PDB entry 9PB9 | electron microscopy, 3.45 A resolution | chains H and I of the 12 polymer chains in the assembly

[Chain H]
Name: Syntaxin-1A
From: Rattus norvegicus
UniProtKB: P32851 (STX1A_RAT); residue numbers follow UniProt; this construct covers 1-267
Chain sequence (267 residues; row label = number of the first residue in the row):
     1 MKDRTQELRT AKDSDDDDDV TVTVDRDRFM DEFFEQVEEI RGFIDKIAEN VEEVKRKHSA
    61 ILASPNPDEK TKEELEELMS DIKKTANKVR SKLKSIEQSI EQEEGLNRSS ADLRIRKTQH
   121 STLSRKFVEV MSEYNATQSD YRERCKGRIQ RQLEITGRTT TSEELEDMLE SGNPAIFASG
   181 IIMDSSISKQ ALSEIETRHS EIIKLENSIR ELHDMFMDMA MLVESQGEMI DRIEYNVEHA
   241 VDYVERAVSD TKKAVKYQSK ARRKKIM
Disordered / not traced: 1-177, 260-267
Curated features (UniProtKB/Swiss-Prot):
  - site: Lys253, Ala254 (Microbial infection: Cleavage)
  - modified residue (Phosphoserine): Ser14, Ser64, Ser95, Ser188
  - cross-link (Glycyl lysine isopeptide (Lys-Gly)): Lys252 (interchain with G-Cter in SUMO), Lys253 (interchain with G-Cter in SUMO), Lys256 (interchain with G-Cter in SUMO)

[Chain I]
Name: Synaptosomal-associated protein 25
From: Rattus norvegicus
UniProtKB: P60881 (SNP25_RAT); residues 1-206 here = UniProt positions 1-206
Chain sequence (222 residues; row label = number of the first residue in the row; numbers below 1 keep their minus sign (Met-15 is residue -15)):
   -15 MGSSHHHHHH SQDPNSMAED ADMRNELEEM QRRADQLADE SLESTRRMLQ LVEESKDAGI
    45 RTLVMLDEQG EQLERIEEGM DQINKDMKEA EKNLTDLGKF AGLAVAPANK LKSSDAYKKA
   105 WGNNQDGVVA SQPARVVDER EQMAISGGFI RRVTNDAREN EMDENLEQVS GIIGNLRHMA
   165 LDMGNEIDTQ NRQIDRIMEK ADSNKTRIDE ANQRATKMLG SG
Disordered / not traced: -15 to 0, 83-129, 205-206
Sequence notes: expression tag (-15 to 0); conflict Ala85 (Cys in P60881), Ala88 (Cys in P60881), Ala90 (Cys in P60881), Ala92 (Cys in P60881)
Curated features (UniProtKB/Swiss-Prot):
  - region: Gly111 to Val120 (Interaction with ZDHHC13 and ZDHHC17)
  - site ((Microbial infection) Cleavage): Arg180, Ile181, Gln197, Arg198
  - modified residue: Thr138 (Phosphothreonine), Ser154 (Phosphoserine), Ser187 (Phosphoserine)
  - mutagenesis: Val113 (V113A: Inhibits interaction with ZDHHC13 and ZDHHC17), Gln116 (Q116A: Inhibits interaction with ZDHHC13 and ZDHHC17), Pro117 (P117A: Inhibits interaction with ZDHHC13 and ZDHHC17)

[How chain H and chain I interact]
Contacting residue pairs - 32 pairs, chain H then chain I:
  Gln190(H) with Leu11(I); Gln15(I)
  Leu192(H) with Met14(I), hydrophobic; Gln15(I)
  Glu194(H) with Val137(I)
  Ile195(H) with Val137(I)
  Glu196(H) with Ala18(I); Thr138(I)
  His199(H) with Glu143(I), salt bridge
  Ser200(H) with Leu21(I)
  Ile202(H) with Ser28(I)
  Leu205(H) with Met32(I)
  Glu206(H) with Ser28(I); Arg31(I), salt bridge; Met32(I)
  Ile209(H) with Met32(I), hydrophobic; Leu35(I), hydrophobic
  Arg210(H) with Arg31(I)
  His213(H) with Leu35(I)
  Val223(H) with Gln53(I)
  Gly227(H) with Gln53(I)
  Ile230(H) with Gln53(I); Gln56(I)
  Asp231(H) with Gln56(I)
  Glu234(H) with Gln56(I); Arg59(I), salt bridge
  Val237(H) with Ile60(I), hydrophobic
  Val241(H) with Ile67(I), hydrophobic
  Val244(H) with Ile67(I), hydrophobic; Met71(I), hydrophobic
  Val248(H) with Met71(I), hydrophobic
  Val255(H) with Leu81(I), hydrophobic
Also at the interface, not in a pair above, chain H (25 interface residues in all): Gln226, Ile233
Also at the interface, not in a pair above, chain I (25 interface residues in all): Ala22, Ser25, Val36, Thr46, Ile134, Ile157

[Overview]
The chain H/chain I interface involves 25 residues from each chain, with 3 salt bridges. Among the polar pairs
are His199(H)-Glu143(I), Glu206(H)-Arg31(I) and Glu234(H)-Arg59(I). UniProt lists 3 mutagenesis sites on chain
I.
Chain H is Syntaxin-1A and chain I is Synaptosomal-associated protein 25, both from Rattus norvegicus; the
structure, 21bin20S complex (NSF-alphaSNAP-2:1 syntaxin-1a:SNAP-25), non-hydrolyzing, class 8, was determined
by electron microscopy, deposited together with 9OJR, 9OJU, 9OJZ, 9OK3, 9OK5, 9OKC and 17 further entries.
